PDB entry 9CXB | electron microscopy, 3.33 A resolution | chains I and J of the 7 polymer chains in the assembly

# Chain I
Name: Kappa Fab_1F4 Light Chain
Organism: Homo sapiens
Chain sequence (213 residues; numbered 1 to 213; the number before each row is that of its first residue):
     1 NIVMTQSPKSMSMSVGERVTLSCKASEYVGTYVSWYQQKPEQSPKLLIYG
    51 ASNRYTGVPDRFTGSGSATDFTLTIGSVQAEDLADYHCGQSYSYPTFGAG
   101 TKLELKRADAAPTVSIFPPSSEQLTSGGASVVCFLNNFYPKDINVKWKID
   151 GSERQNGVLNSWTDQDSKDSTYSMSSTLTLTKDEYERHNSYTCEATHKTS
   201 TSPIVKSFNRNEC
Disordered / not traced: 106-213
Cystine bridges: C23-C88

# Chain J
Name: IgG2b Fab_1F4 Heavy Chain
Organism: Mus musculus
Chain sequence (454 residues; numbered 1 to 454; the number before each row is that of its first residue):
     1 EVQLQQSGAELVKPGASVKLSCTASGFNIKDTYMYWVKQRPEQGLEWIGR
    51 IDPANGDTKYDPKFQGKATITTDTFSNTAYLQLSSLTSEDTAVYYCARKG
   101 LRWAMDYWGQGTSVTVSTAKTTPPSVYPLAPGCGDTTGSSVTLGCLVKGY
   151 FPESVTVTWNSGSLSSSVHTFPALLQSGLYTMSSSVTVPSSTWPSQTVTC
   201 SVAHPASSTTVDKKLEPSGPISTINPCPPCKECHKCPAPNLEGGPSVFIF
   251 PPNIKDVLMISLTPKVTCVVVDVSEDDPDVQISWFVNNVEVHTAQTQTHR
   301 EDYNSTIRVVSTLPIQHQDWMSGKEFKCKVNNKDLPSPIERTISKIKGLV
   351 RAPQVYILPPPAEQLSRKDVSLTCLVVGFNPGDISVEWTSNGHTEENYKD
   401 TAPVLDSDGSYFIYSKLNMKTSKWEKTDSFSCNVRHEGLKNYYLKKTISR
   451 SPGK
Disordered / not traced: 1, 118-454
Cystine bridges: C22-C96

# Chain I / chain J interface
Residue-residue contacts - 28 pairs, chain I then chain J:
  Y32(I) with R102(J)
  Y36(I) with A104(J), hydrogen bond (side chain-backbone); M105(J); W108(J), hydrophobic
  Q38(I) with Q39(J)
  S43(I) with G109(J)
  P44(I) with Y95(J); W108(J)
  L46(I) with A104(J); M105(J); D106(J)
  Y49(I) with L101(J), hydrophobic; A104(J), hydrophobic
  G50(I) with R102(J)
  Y55(I) with D106(J), hydrogen bond; Y107(J)
  H87(I) with G44(J); L45(J)
  S91(I) with R102(J); W103(J), hydrogen bond (side chain-backbone)
  Y94(I) with W47(J), hydrophobic; R50(J); K59(J)
  P95(I) with Y35(J), hydrophobic; W47(J)
  F97(I) with L45(J); M105(J), hydrophobic
  A99(I) with G44(J)
Also at the interface, not in a pair above, chain I (20 interface residues in all): T31, S34, Q42, N53, G98
Also at the interface, not in a pair above, chain J (19 interface residues in all): V37, Q43

# In short
The interface between chain I and chain J involves 20 residues on one side and 19 on the other; the contacts
include 3 hydrogen bonds. Among the polar pairs are Y36(I)-A104(J), Y55(I)-D106(J) and S91(I)-W103(J).
Chain I is Kappa Fab_1F4 Light Chain (Homo sapiens) and chain J is IgG2b Fab_1F4 Heavy Chain (Mus musculus);
the structure, Native human GABAA receptor of beta2-alpha1-beta1-alpha2-gamma2 assembly, was determined by
electron microscopy together with 9CRS, 9CRV, 9CSB, 9CT0, 9CTJ, 9CTP and 6 further entries from the same
study.
